8FWG - chains h2 and D4 of the 165 polymer chains in the assembly; structure by electron microscopy, 3.45 A resolution.

[Chain h2]
Name: Major capsid protein, gp9
Organism: Agrobacterium phage Milano
UniProt: A0A482MFS6 (A0A482MFS6_9CAUD); residue numbers follow UniProt; this construct covers 1-465
Sequence (465 residues; numbered 1 to 465; the number before each row is that of its first residue):
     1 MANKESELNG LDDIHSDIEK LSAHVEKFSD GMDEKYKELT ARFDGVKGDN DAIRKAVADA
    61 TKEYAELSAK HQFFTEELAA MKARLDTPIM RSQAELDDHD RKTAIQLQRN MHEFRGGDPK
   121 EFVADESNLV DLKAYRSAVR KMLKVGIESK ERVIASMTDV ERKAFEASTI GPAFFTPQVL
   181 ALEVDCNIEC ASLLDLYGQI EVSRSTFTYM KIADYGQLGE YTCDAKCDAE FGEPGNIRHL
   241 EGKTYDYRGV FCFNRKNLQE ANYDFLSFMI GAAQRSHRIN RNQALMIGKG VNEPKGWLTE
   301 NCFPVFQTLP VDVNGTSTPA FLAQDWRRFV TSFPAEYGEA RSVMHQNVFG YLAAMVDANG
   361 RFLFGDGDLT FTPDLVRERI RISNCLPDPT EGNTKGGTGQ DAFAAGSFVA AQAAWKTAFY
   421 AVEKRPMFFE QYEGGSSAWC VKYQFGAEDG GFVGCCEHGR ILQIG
Disordered / not traced: 1-165, 465
Cystine bridges: C190-C385, C302-C456

[Chain D4]
Name: Neck 1 protein, gp14
Organism: Agrobacterium phage Milano
UniProt: A0A482MHL8 (A0A482MHL8_9CAUD); residue numbers follow UniProt; this construct covers 1-202
Sequence (202 residues; each row starts with the number of its first residue):
     1 MNLDTLLPLQ TIREHAKCDD NPRVTDDLLK LYREAAFEAA ELYTGLSFTP EKTIVEPIRL
    61 KGRRGKIILS ATPIAGRPVV FYGGGLGSPL ELIPRPGSNV LFFPYGSPDR FQTWGDCHTC
   121 DVESQLMATY VTGRRCENSV PAGIIIGILK LIAWNINNPG DEVMSVRNTL NANAQGLIGG
   181 TNNGAVISGA QDEWFRYRRV LL
Disordered / not traced: 1-49, 137-202

[How chain h2 and chain D4 interact]
Contacting residue pairs - 23 pairs, chain h2 then chain D4:
  F231(h2) with C117(D4), hydrophobic; H118(D4)
  P234(h2) with T113(D4); W114(D4); G115(D4); D116(D4)
  G235(h2) with Q112(D4); T113(D4); W114(D4)
  N236(h2) with Q112(D4), hydrogen bond (side chain-backbone); T113(D4)
  I237(h2) with Q112(D4); W114(D4), hydrophobic
  R238(h2) with F111(D4)
  H239(h2) with P108(D4); D109(D4); R110(D4); Q112(D4)
  L240(h2) with P108(D4); D109(D4)
  E241(h2) with G106(D4); S107(D4); P108(D4)
Also at the interface, not in a pair above, chain h2 (12 interface residues in all): M210, G232, E233

[Overview]
12 residues of chain h2 face 13 of chain D4 across their interface; the contacts include 1 hydrogen bond. The
hydrogen-bonded pair is N236(h2)-Q112(D4).
Chain h2 is Major capsid protein, gp9 and chain D4 is Neck 1 protein, gp14, both from Agrobacterium phage
Milano; the structure, Structure of neck and portal vertex of Agrobacterium phage Milano, C5 symmetry, was
determined by electron microscopy together with 8FWE, 8FWM, 8FXP and 8FXR from the same study.
